PDB entry 2W6I | X-ray diffraction, 4.00 A resolution | chains B and E of the 9 polymer chains in the assembly

# Chain B
Name: ATP synthase subunit alpha heart isoform, mitochondrial
From: Bos taurus
Notes: EC 3.6.3.14
UniProt: P19483 (ATPA1_BOVIN); residues -42 to 510 here correspond to UniProt positions 1-553 (UniProt number = residue number + 43)
Chain sequence (553 residues; numbered -42 to 510; the number before each row is that of its first residue; numbers below 1 keep their minus sign (Met-42 is residue -42)):
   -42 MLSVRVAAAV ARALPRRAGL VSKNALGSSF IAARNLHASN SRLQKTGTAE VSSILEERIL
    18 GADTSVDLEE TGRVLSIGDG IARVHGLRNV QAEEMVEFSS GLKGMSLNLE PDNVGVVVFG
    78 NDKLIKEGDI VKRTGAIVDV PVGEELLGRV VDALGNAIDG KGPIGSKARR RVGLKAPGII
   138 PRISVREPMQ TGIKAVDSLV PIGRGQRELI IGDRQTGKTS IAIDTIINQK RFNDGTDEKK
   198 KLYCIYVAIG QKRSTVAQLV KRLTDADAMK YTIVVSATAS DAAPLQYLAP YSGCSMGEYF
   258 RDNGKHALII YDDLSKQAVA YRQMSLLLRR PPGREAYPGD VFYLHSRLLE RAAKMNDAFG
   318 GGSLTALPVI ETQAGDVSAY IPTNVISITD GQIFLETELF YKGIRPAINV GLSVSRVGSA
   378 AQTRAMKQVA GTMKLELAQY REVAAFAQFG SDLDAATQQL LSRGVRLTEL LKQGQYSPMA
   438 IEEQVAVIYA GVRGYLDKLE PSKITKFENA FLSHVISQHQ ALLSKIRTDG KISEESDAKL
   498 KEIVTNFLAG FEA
Unresolved in the structure: -42 to 23, 402-409
Curated features (UniProtKB/Swiss-Prot):
  - binding site (ATP): Gln172, Gly174, Lys175, Thr176, Ser177, Gln430, Gln432
  - binding site (Mg(2+)): Thr176, Asp269
  - site: Ser370 (Required for activity)
  - modified residue: Gln1 (Pyrrolidone carboxylic acid), Ser10 (Phosphoserine), Ser22 (Phosphoserine), Ser33 (Phosphoserine), Ser63 (Phosphoserine), Lys80 (N6-acetyllysine), Lys83 (N6-acetyllysine), Lys89 (N6-acetyllysine), Thr91 (Phosphothreonine), Lys118 (N6-acetyllysine), Ser123 (Phosphoserine), Lys124 (N6-acetyllysine), Ser141 (Phosphoserine), Arg161 (Omega-N-methylarginine), Lys187 (N6-acetyllysine), Lys196 (N6-acetyllysine), Lys197 (N6-acetyllysine), Lys218 (N6-acetyllysine), Lys262 (N6-acetyllysine), Lys384 (N6-acetyllysine) and 6 more in UniProt
  - glycosylation: Ser33 (O-linked (GlcNAc) serine)

# Chain E
Name: ATP synthase subunit beta, mitochondrial
From: Bos taurus
Notes: EC 3.6.3.14
UniProt: P00829 (ATPB_BOVIN); residues -49 to 478 here correspond to UniProt positions 1-528 (UniProt number = residue number + 50)
Chain sequence (528 residues; each row starts with the number of its first residue; numbers below 1 keep their minus sign (Met-49 is residue -49)):
   -49 MLGLVGRVVA ASASGALRGL SPSAPLPQAQ LLLRAAPAAL QPARDYAAQA SPSPKAGATT
    11 GRIVAVIGAV VDVQFDEGLP PILNALEVQG RETRLVLEVA QHLGESTVRT IAMDGTEGLV
    71 RGQKVLDSGA PIRIPVGPET LGRIMNVIGE PIDERGPIKT KQFAAIHAEA PEFVEMSVEQ
   131 EILVTGIKVV DLLAPYAKGG KIGLFGGAGV GKTVLIMELI NNVAKAHGGY SVFAGVGERT
   191 REGNDLYHEM IESGVINLKD ATSKVALVYG QMNEPPGARA RVALTGLTVA EYFRDQEGQD
   251 VLLFIDNIFR FTQAGSEVSA LLGRIPSAVG YQPTLATDMG TMQERITTTK KGSITSVQAI
   311 YVPADDLTDP APATTFAHLD ATTVLSRAIA ELGIYPAVDP LDSTSRIMDP NIVGSEHYDV
   371 ARGVQKILQD YKSLQDIIAI LGMDELSEED KLTVSRARKI QRFLSQPFQV AEVFTGHLGK
   431 LVPLKETIKG FQQILAGEYD HLPEQAFYMV GPIEEAVAKA DKLAEEHS
Unresolved in the structure: -49 to 8, 475-478
Curated features (UniProtKB/Swiss-Prot):
  - binding site (ADP): Gly159, Val160, Gly161, Lys162, Thr163, Val164
  - binding site (ATP): Gly159, Gly161, Lys162, Thr163, Val164, Arg189
  - binding site (phosphate): Gly159, Val160, Gly161, Lys162, Thr163
  - binding site (Mg(2+)): Thr163, Glu188
  - modified residue: Lys74 (N6-acetyllysine), Lys111 (N6-acetyllysine), Lys148 (N6-acetyllysine), Lys209 (N6-acetyllysine), Lys214 (N6-acetyllysine), Thr262 (Phosphothreonine), Ser365 (Phosphoserine), Lys376 (N6-acetyllysine), Ser383 (Phosphoserine), Lys430 (N6-acetyllysine), Lys435 (N6-acetyllysine), Lys472 (N6-acetyllysine)
  - glycosylation: Ser56 (O-linked (GlcNAc) serine)

# Chain B / chain E interface
Contacting residue pairs (65; chain B residue first):
  Leu32(B) with Gly54(E)
  Ser33(B) with His52(E); Leu53(E); Gly54(E)
  Ile34(B) with Ile32(E), hydrophobic; Gln51(E); His52(E), hydrogen bond (backbone-backbone)
  Asp36(B) with Gln51(E), hydrogen bond; Arg274(E), salt bridge
  Asp79(B) with Ile32(E)
  Lys80(B) with Pro31(E); Ile32(E); Glu119(E), salt bridge
  Lys83(B) with Leu29(E), hydrogen bond (side chain-backbone); Pro31(E); His52(E)
  Glu84(B) with Leu29(E); His52(E), hydrogen bond (backbone-side chain); Gly54(E); Glu55(E), hydrogen bond (side chain-backbone); Ser56(E), hydrogen bond (side chain-backbone); Thr57(E)
  Ile115(B) with Phe123(E); Val124(E)
  Asp116(B) with Val124(E)
  Arg171(B) with Phe326(E)
  Gln172(B) with Arg356(E)
  Gln208(B) with Glu294(E)
  Lys209(B) with Lys151(E); Glu294(E); His328(E), hydrogen bond (side chain-backbone); Asp330(E), salt bridge; Arg356(E)
  Arg210(B) with Ala120(E); Pro121(E), hydrogen bond (side chain-backbone); Glu122(E); Phe123(E); Glu294(E), hydrogen bond (backbone-side chain)
  Ser211(B) with Met126(E); Thr297(E)
  Val213(B) with Phe123(E)
  Ala214(B) with Phe123(E); Met126(E), hydrophobic; Val128(E)
  Gln215(B) with Val128(E); Gln130(E)
  Lys218(B) with Val128(E); Glu129(E), salt bridge
  Ala236(B) with Gly290(E); Glu294(E)
  Arg279(B) with Ser277(E)
  Gln280(B) with Pro283(E); Thr284(E); Thr287(E), hydrogen bond
  Leu283(B) with Ile275(E); Pro276(E); Ser277(E)
  Leu284(B) with Arg274(E)
  Arg286(B) with Gly273(E), hydrogen bond (side chain-backbone); Ile275(E)
  Glu292(B) with Ala278(E)
  Ala293(B) with Ser277(E); Ala278(E)
  Gln330(B) with Thr318(E); Ala323(E)
Also at the interface, not in a pair above, chain B (41 interface residues in all): Gly35, Asn78, Ile82, Val107, Gly117, Val217, Thr235, Ser237, Gln243, Val276, Pro289, Ala331
Also at the interface, not in a pair above, chain E (45 interface residues in all): Leu33, Ser127, Ala286, Thr291, Leu317, Ala327

# Overview
41 residues of chain B face 45 of chain E across their interface, with 11 hydrogen bonds and 4 salt bridges.
Polar contacts include Asp36(B)-Arg274(E), Lys80(B)-Glu119(E) and Lys209(B)-Asp330(E).
Here chain B is ATP synthase subunit alpha heart isoform, mitochondrial and chain E is ATP synthase subunit
beta, mitochondrial, both from Bos taurus. Entry 2W6I (Low resolution structures of bovine mitochondrial
F1-ATPase during controlled dehydration: Hydration State 4B) was determined by X-ray diffraction, deposited
together with 2W6E, 2W6F, 2W6G, 2W6H and 2W6J.
